9GMX - chains U and B of the 4 polymer chains in the assembly; structure by electron microscopy, 2.82 A resolution.

Chain U:
Molecule: 10-nt RNA strand
Sequence (10 nucleotides; row label = number of the first residue in the row):
    77 CCUGGUACCA
Unresolved in the structure: 81-86

Chain B:
Protein: Schlafen family member 11
Source organism: Homo sapiens
Notes: EC 3.6.-.-
UniProt: Q7Z7L1 (SLN11_HUMAN); numbering as in UniProt (aligned over 1-901)
Sequence (929 residues; row label = number of the first residue in the row; numbers below 1 keep their minus sign (Met-27 is residue -27)):
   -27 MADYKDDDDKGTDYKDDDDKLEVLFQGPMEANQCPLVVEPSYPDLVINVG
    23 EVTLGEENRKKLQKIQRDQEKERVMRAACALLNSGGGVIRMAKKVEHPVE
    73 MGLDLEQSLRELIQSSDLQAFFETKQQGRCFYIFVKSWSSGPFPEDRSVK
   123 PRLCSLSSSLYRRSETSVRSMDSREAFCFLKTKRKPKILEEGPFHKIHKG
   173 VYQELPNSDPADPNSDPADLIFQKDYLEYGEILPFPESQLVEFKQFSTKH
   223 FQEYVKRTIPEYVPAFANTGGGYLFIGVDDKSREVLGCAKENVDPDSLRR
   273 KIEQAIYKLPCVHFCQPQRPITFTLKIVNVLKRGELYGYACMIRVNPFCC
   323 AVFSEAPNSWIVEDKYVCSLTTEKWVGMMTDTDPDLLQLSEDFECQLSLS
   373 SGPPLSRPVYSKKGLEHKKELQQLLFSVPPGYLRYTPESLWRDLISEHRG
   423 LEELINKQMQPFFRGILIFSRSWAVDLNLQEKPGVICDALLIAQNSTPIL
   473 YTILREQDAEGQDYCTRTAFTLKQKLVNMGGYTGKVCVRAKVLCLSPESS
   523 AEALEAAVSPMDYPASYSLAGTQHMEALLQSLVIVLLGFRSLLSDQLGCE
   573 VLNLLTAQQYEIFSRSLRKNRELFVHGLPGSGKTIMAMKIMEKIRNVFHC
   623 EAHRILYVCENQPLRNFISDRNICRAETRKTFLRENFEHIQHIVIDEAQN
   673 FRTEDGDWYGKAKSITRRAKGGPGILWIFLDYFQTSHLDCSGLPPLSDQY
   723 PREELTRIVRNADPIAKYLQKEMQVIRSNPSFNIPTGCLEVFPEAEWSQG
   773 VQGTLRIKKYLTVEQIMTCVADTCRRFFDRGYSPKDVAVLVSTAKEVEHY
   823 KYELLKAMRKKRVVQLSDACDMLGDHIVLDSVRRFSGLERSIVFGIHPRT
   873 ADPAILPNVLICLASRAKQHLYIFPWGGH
Unresolved in the structure: -27 to 6, 159-187, 354-380, 520-529, 900-901
Differences from the reference sequence: initiating methionine (-27); expression tag (-26 to 0)
UniProt features mapped onto this chain:
  - active site: Lys216
  - binding site (Mg(2+)): Glu209, Glu214
  - binding site (Zn(2+)): His285, Cys287, Cys321, Cys322
  - binding site (ATP): Gly599 to Thr606
  - mutagenesis: Glu209 (E209A: Complete loss of endonuclease activity), Glu214 (E214A: Complete loss of endonuclease activity), Lys216 (K216A: Complete loss of endonuclease activity), Tyr234 (Y234A: No effect on endonuclease activity), Asp252 (D252A: Slight increase in endonuclease activity), Lys605 (K605M: Abolishes ATPase activity without affecting its role in DNA damage response; when associated with A-668), Asp668 (D668A: Abolishes ATPase activity without affecting its role in DNA damage response; when associated with M-605), Glu669 (E669Q: Abolishes ATPase activity, leading to abolish ability to inhibit DNA replication without affecting subcellular location), Ser753 (S753D: Complete loss of tRNA cleavage and ssDNA binding)
Ion coordination: Mn2+: Glu209, Glu214, Phe215, Asp252; Zn2+: His285, Cys287, Cys321, Cys322
What the authors report for this chain:
  - post-translational modification sites: Ser219, Thr230, Ser753 (citing earlier work)
  - mutagenesis - S753D: decreased binding to tRNA
  - mutagenesis - S219D, T230D: decreased binding to tRNA-Leu

Chain U / chain B interface:
Residue-residue contacts (4; chain U residue first):
  C77(U) - Lys216(B)  salt bridge to the phosphate
  C78(U) - Gln217(B)  phosphate contact
  U79(U) - Ser219(B)  phosphate contact
  G80(U) - Lys221(B)  salt bridge to the phosphate
Interface residues without a listed pair, chain B (6 interface residues in all): His222, Lys253

Summary:
Chain U and chain B form an interface of 4 and 6 residues respectively; the contacts include 2 salt bridges.
Among the polar pairs are C77(U)-Lys216(B) and G80(U)-Lys221(B). The paper reports that S219D and T230D of
chain B reduce binding to tRNA-Leu; modification sites Ser219(B), Thr230(B) and Ser753(B).
Here chain U is a 10-nt RNA strand and chain B is Schlafen family member 11 (Homo sapiens). Entry 9GMX (SLFN11
WT dimer bound to tRNA-Leu-TAA (post-cleavage state)) was determined by electron microscopy (same publication
as 9ERD, 9ERE, 9ERF and 9GMW).
